7BTQ - chains A and B of the 6 polymer chains in the assembly; structure by electron microscopy, 4.54 A resolution (low resolution: residue-level contacts below are approximate; hydrogen-bond / salt-bridge calls are withheld).

[Chain A]
Protein: Type I restriction enzyme EcoR124II M protein
From: Escherichia coli
Notes: EC 2.1.1.72
UniProtKB: P10484 (T1M1_ECOLX); residues 1-520 here = UniProt positions 1-520
Amino-acid sequence (520 residues; numbered 1 to 520; the number before each row is that of its first residue):
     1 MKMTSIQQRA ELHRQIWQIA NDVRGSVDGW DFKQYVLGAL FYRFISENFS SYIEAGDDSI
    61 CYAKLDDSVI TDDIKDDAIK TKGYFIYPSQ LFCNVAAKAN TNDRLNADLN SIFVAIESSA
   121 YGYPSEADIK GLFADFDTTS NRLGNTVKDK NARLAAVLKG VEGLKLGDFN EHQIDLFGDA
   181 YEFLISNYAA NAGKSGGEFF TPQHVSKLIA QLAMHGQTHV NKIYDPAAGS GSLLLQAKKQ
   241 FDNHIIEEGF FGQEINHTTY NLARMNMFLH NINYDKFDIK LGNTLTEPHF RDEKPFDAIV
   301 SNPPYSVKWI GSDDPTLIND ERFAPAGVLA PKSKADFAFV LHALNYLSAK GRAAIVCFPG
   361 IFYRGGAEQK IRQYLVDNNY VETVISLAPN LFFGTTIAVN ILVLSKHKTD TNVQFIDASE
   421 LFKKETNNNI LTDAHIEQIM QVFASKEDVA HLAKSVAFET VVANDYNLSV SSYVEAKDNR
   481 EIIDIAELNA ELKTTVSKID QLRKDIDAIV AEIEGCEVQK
Not modelled in the structure: 1-9, 57-70, 168-173, 191-197, 511-520
Curated features (UniProtKB/Swiss-Prot):
  - region: Glu481 to Val510 (C-terminal tail)
  - binding site (S-adenosyl-L-methionine): Glu198 to Gln203, Ser230 to Ser232, Glu254

[Chain B]
Molecule: 64-nt DNA strand
Sequence (64 nucleotides; numbered -26 to 37; the number before each row is that of its first residue; numbers below 1 keep their minus sign (DC-26 is residue -26)):
   -26 CCAGAAACCC CCAAAAATCT AAAATCGAAT TCGAGGTCGA AAAAGAGAAA AACCGCCAAA
    34 CACC
Not modelled in the structure: -26 to -17, 28-37

[Chain A / chain B interface]
Contacting residue pairs (12; chain A residue first):
  Phe199(A) with DA2(B)
  Asn302(A) with DA2(B)
  Tyr305(A) with DA2(B)
  Phe358(A) with DA1(B)
  Gly360(A) with DA1(B)
  Tyr363(A) with DC-1(B); DG0(B)
  Arg364(A) with DG0(B)
  Gly394(A) with DT3(B)
  Thr395(A) with DA2(B); DT3(B)
  Thr396(A) with DT3(B)
Also at the interface, not in a pair above, chain A (12 interface residues in all): Ser306, Ile397

[In short]
The interface between chain A and chain B involves 12 residues on one side and 5 on the other. Curated
annotation (UniProt) lists 10 S-adenosyl-L-methionine-binding residues on chain A.
Here chain A is Type I restriction enzyme EcoR124II M protein (Escherichia coli) and chain B is a 64-nt DNA
strand. Entry 7BTQ (EcoR124I-DNA in the Restriction-Alleviation State) was determined by electron microscopy,
deposited together with 7BST, 7BTO, 7BTP and 7BTR.
